PDB entry 6CQK | X-ray diffraction, 2.80 A resolution | chains A and B of the 4 polymer chains in the assembly

== Chain A (and B) ==
Protein: SsDNA-binding protein essential for mitochondrial genome maintenance
Source organism: Saccharomyces cerevisiae
Notes: chain B of this document is another copy of the same molecule, construct and numbering; everything in this record applies to it too
UniProtKB: A0A250WMX0 (A0A250WMX0_YEASX); residue numbers follow UniProt; this construct covers 17-135
Amino-acid sequence (119 residues; numbered 17 to 135; the number before each row is that of its first residue):
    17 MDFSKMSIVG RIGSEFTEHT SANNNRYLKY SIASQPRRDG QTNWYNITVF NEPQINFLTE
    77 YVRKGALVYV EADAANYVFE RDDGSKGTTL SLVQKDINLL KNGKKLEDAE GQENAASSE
Disordered / not traced: 17, 77, 95-102, 120-135 (chain B: 17, 54-56, 97-102, 120-135)
From the paper describing this entry:
  - self-association interface (contacts with another copy of this molecule); pairs are residue here / residue on that copy: Asp18-Arg27 (salt bridge), Lys21-Glu87 (salt bridge), Asp18, Phe19, Val25, Tyr61, Tyr85, Leu106
  - conformationally variable residues (loop rearrangement): His35 to Tyr43, Ser50 to Asn59, Phe95 to Gly103

== How chain A and chain B interact ==
Pairs across the interface (54; chain A residue first):
  Asp18(A) with Val25(B); Gly26(B); Arg27(B), salt bridge; Ala49(B); Ser50(B); Gln51(B), hydrogen bond (side chain-backbone); Pro52(B); Leu83(B)
  Phe19(A) with Ser23(B); Ile24(B); Val25(B), hydrogen bond (backbone-backbone); Ser50(B), hydrogen bond (backbone-side chain)
  Ser20(A) with Ser23(B); Tyr61(B), hydrogen bond
  Lys21(A) with Met22(B); Ser23(B), hydrogen bond (backbone-backbone)
  Met22(A) with Lys21(B); Met22(B), hydrophobic; Ala90(B), hydrophobic
  Ser23(A) with Phe19(B); Ser20(B); Lys21(B), hydrogen bond (backbone-backbone)
  Ile24(A) with Phe19(B); Ser20(B)
  Val25(A) with Asp18(B); Phe19(B), hydrogen bond (backbone-backbone)
  Gly26(A) with Asp18(B)
  Arg27(A) with Asp18(B), salt bridge
  Ala49(A) with Asp18(B)
  Ser50(A) with Asp18(B); Phe19(B), hydrogen bond (side chain-backbone)
  Gln51(A) with Asp18(B), hydrogen bond (backbone-side chain)
  Pro52(A) with Asp18(B)
  Gln57(A) with Ala91(B); Asn92(B); Tyr93(B)
  Asn59(A) with Ala91(B); Asn92(B), hydrogen bond (side chain-backbone)
  Trp60(A) with Asn92(B), hydrogen bond (backbone-side chain)
  Tyr61(A) with Ser20(B), hydrogen bond; Ala90(B), hydrogen bond (side chain-backbone); Ala91(B); Asn92(B)
  Leu83(A) with Asp18(B)
  Tyr85(A) with Phe19(B), hydrophobic
  Ala90(A) with Met22(B), hydrophobic; Tyr61(B), hydrogen bond (backbone-side chain)
  Ala91(A) with Asn59(B); Tyr61(B)
  Asn92(A) with Gln57(B); Asn59(B); Trp60(B), hydrogen bond (side chain-backbone); Tyr61(B)
  Tyr93(A) with Gln57(B)
Interface residues without a listed pair, chain A (25 interface residues in all): Leu106
Interface residues without a listed pair, chain B (25 interface residues in all): Tyr85, Leu106

== In short ==
The chain A/chain B interface involves 25 residues from each chain, with 15 hydrogen bonds and 2 salt bridges.
Among the polar pairs are Asp18(A)-Arg27(B), Asp18(A)-Gln51(B) and Phe19(A)-Ser50(B). The paper reports
conformational variability at His35(A), Ser50(A) and Phe95(A); a self-association interface involving
Asp18(A), Phe19(A) and Lys21(A) among others.
Chain A and chain B are both SsDNA-binding protein essential for mitochondrial genome maintenance
(Saccharomyces cerevisiae); the structure, Crystal Structure of mitochondrial single-stranded DNA binding
proteins from S. cerevisiae, Rim1 (Form1), was determined by X-ray diffraction (same publication as 6CQM and
6CQO).
